9L5R - chains 6 and J of the 49 polymer chains in the assembly; structure by electron microscopy, 2.80 A resolution.

[Chain 6]
Molecule: U6 snRNA
Source organism: Chaetomium thermophilum (strain DSM 1495 / CBS 144.50 / IMI 039719)
Sequence (101 nucleotides; row label = number of the first residue in the row):
     1 GCCCUUCGGG GCAUUUGGUC AAUUUGAAAC GAUACAGAGA AGAUUAGCAU GGCCCCUGCA
    61 CUAAGGAUGA CACGCUACUC AAAGAGACGC UACCAAUUUU U
Not modelled in the structure: 99-101

[Chain J]
Name: Suppressor of forked domain-containing protein
Source organism: Chaetomium thermophilum (strain DSM 1495 / CBS 144.50 / IMI 039719)
UniProtKB: G0S0H7 (G0S0H7_CHATD); numbering as in UniProt (aligned over 1-687)
Amino-acid sequence (687 residues; numbered 1 to 687; the number before each row is that of its first residue):
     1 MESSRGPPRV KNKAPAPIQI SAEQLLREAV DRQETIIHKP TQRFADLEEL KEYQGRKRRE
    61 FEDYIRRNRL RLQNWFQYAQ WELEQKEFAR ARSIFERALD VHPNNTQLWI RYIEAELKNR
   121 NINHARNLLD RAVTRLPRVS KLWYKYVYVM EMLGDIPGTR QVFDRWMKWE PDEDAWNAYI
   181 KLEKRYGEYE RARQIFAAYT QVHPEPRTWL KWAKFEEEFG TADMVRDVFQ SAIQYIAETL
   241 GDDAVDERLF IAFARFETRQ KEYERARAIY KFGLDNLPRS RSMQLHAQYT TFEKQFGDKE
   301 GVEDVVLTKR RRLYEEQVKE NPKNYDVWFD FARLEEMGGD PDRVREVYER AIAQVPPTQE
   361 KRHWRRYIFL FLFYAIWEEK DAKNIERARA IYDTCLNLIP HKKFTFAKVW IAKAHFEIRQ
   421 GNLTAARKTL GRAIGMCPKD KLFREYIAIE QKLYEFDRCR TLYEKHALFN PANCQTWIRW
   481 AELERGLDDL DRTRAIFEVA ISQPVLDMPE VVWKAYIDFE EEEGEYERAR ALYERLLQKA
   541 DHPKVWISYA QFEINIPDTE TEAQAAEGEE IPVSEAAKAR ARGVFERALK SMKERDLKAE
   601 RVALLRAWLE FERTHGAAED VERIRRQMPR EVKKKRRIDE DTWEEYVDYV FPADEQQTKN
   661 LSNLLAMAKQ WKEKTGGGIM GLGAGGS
Not modelled in the structure: 1-11, 34-41, 628-687
Residues lining bound ligands: inositol hexakisphosphate (IHP): Lys-361, Arg-365, Thr-405, Phe-406, Ala-407, Lys-408, Lys-439, Asp-440, Lys-441, Arg-444

[Interface between chain 6 and chain J]
Pairs across the interface (23):
  C53(6) / Glu-62(J)  base contact
  C53(6) / Arg-66(J)  base contact
  C54(6) / Arg-66(J)  salt bridge to the phosphate
  C71(6) / Arg-67(J)  sugar contact
  A72(6) / Arg-67(J)  sugar contact
  C73(6) / Tyr-64(J)  hydrogen bond to the phosphate
  C73(6) / Arg-67(J)  salt bridge to the phosphate
  G74(6) / Tyr-64(J)  stacking on the base
  G74(6) / Arg-71(J)  hydrogen bond to the base
  G74(6) / Asn-74(J)  base contact
  C75(6) / Arg-71(J)  hydrogen bond to the base
  C75(6) / Gln-77(J)  hydrogen bond to the sugar
  U76(6) / Arg-71(J)  hydrogen bond to the base
  U76(6) / Gln-77(J)  hydrogen bond to the sugar
  C78(6) / Gln-80(J)  base contact
  C78(6) / Arg-111(J)  sugar contact
  C78(6) / Lys-118(J)  base contact
  U79(6) / Thr-106(J)  base contact
  U79(6) / Gln-107(J)  hydrogen bond to the phosphate
  U79(6) / Ile-110(J)  sugar contact
  U79(6) / Arg-111(J)  salt bridge to the phosphate
  U79(6) / Lys-141(J)  hydrogen bond to the phosphate
  C80(6) / Lys-141(J)  salt bridge to the phosphate
Other interface residues (no listed pair), chain 6 (12 interface residues in all): A77
Other interface residues (no listed pair), chain J (16 interface residues in all): Gln-73, Glu-114

[Summary]
The interface between chain 6 and chain J involves 12 residues on one side and 16 on the other; the contacts
include 8 hydrogen bonds, 4 salt bridges and 1 aromatic stacking contact. Polar pairs include
G74(6)/Arg-71(J), C75(6)/Arg-71(J) and U76(6)/Arg-71(J). Chain J binds inositol hexakisphosphate.
Chain 6 is U6 snRNA and chain J is Suppressor of forked domain-containing protein, both from Chaetomium
thermophilum (strain DSM 1495 / CBS 144.50 / IMI 039719); the structure, Cryo-EM structure of the thermophile
spliceosome (state ILS), was determined by electron microscopy together with 9L5S and 9L5T from the same
study.
